7CUB - chains A and C of the 4 polymer chains in the assembly; structure by electron microscopy, 2.55 A resolution.

== Chain A ==
Name: Cytochrome bo(3) ubiquinol oxidase subunit 1
Source organism: Escherichia coli
Notes: EC 7.1.1.3
UniProtKB: P0ABI8 (CYOB_ECOLI); residues 1-663 here = UniProt positions 1-663
Sequence (663 residues; row label = number of the first residue in the row):
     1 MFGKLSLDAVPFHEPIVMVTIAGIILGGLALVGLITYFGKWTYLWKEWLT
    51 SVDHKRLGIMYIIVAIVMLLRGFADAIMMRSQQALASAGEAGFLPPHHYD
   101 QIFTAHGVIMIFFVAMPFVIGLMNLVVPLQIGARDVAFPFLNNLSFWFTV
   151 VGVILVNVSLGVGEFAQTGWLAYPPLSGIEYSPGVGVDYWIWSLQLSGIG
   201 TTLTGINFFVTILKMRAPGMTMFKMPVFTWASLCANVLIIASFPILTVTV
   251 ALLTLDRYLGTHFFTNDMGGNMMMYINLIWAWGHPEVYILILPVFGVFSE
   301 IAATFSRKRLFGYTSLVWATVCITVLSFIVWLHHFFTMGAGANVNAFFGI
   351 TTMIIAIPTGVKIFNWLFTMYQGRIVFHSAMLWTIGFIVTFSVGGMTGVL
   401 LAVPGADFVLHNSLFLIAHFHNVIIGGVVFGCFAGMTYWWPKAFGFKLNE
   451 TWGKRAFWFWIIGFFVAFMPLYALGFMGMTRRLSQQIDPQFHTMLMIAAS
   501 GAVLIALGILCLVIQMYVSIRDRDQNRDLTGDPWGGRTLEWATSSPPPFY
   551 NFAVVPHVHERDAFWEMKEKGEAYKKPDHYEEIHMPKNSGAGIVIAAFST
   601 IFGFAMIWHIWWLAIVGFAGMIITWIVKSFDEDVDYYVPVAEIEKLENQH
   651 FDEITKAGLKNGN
Unresolved in the structure: 660-663
UniProt features mapped onto this chain:
  - binding site (ubiquinone-8): R71, D75, H98
  - binding site (heme b): H106, W170, H421, R481, R482
  - binding site (Cu(2+)): H284, H333, H334
  - binding site (Fe(II)-heme o): Y288, H411, H419
  - cross-link: H284 to Y288 (1'-histidyl-3'-tyrosine (His-Tyr))
  - mutagenesis: H54 (H54A: 50% quinol oxidase activity), K55 (K55Q: No effect), R71 (R71H: No quinol oxidase activity; R71Q/L: Abolishes quinol oxidase activity), D75 (D75E: Very similar to wild-type; D75H: No quinol oxidase activity, altered binding of a semiquinone intermediate at the QH site; D75N: Abolishes quinol oxidase activity), R80 (R80Q: Abolishes quinol oxidase activity), H98 (H98F: About 1% quinol oxidase activity; H98N: Abolishes enzyme activity), Q101 (Q101N: Reduces quinol oxidase activity by 75%, decreased affinity for ubiquinol-1), I102 (I102W: No quinol oxidase activity), H106 (H106A: 2% quinol oxidase activity, loss of heme b, loss of heme o, loss of Cu(B)), D135 (D135N: Abolishes quinol oxidase activity), Y173 (Y173F: No effect), D188 (D188N: No effect), 15 further mutagenesis entries in UniProt
Ion coordination: heme Fe: H106, H421; Cu ion: H284, H333, H334; heme o Fe near H419 (its only coordinating residue here)
Small-molecule neighbours:
  - 1,2-Distearoyl-sn-glycerophosphoethanolamine (3PE), molecule 1: L31, K40, Y43, L44, W48, L49, R56, I59, M60, I63, V64, V67, F146, W147, V150, I154, A443, F444, P546
  - 1,2-Distearoyl-sn-glycerophosphoethanolamine (3PE), molecule 2: I59, I62, I63, I66, V67, L70, L122, L125, G435, M436, W439, W440, A443, F444, F446, V513, M516, I520, R523
  - 1,2-Distearoyl-sn-glycerophosphoethanolamine (3PE), molecule 3: A137, F138, P139, F140, L141, L144, F148, W192, Q195, I199, T202, L203, T247, F602, F618, M621, W625, K628
  - 1,2-Distearoyl-sn-glycerophosphoethanolamine (3PE), molecule 4: W192, A251, T254, L255, Y258, L259, F602, M606, H609, W611, A614, I615, F618
  - 1,2-Distearoyl-sn-glycerophosphoethanolamine (3PE), molecule 5: T247, A251, F618, I622, W625, I626, K628, S629
  - heme (HEM): F73, A76, M79, R80, Q83, F103, T104, H106, G107, M110, I111, G169, W170, L414, I417, F420, H421, I424, I425, V429, W460, F468, T480, R481, R482, A502, I505
  - heme o (HEO): W170, W280, H284, V287, Y288, L290, I291, H333, H334, T352, I355, A356, I357, T359, G360, I363, F364, F391, S392, G395, M396, G398, V399, L401, A402, D407, L410, H411, N412, L416, H419, F420, V423, I424, V428, R481
  - Ubiquinone-8 (UQ8): I16, V17, T20, I24, V67, M68, L70, R71, A74, D75, M78, H98, Q101, I102, A105, V153, I154, N157, L160, F165
From the paper describing this entry:
  - binding site for Ubiquinone-8: R71, D75, H98
  - conformationally variable residues (side-chain flip): H98
  - contacts within the chain: E14-H98 (hydrogen bond), H284-Y288
  - post-translational modification sites: Y288
  - catalytic residues: D135, E286
  - catalytic residues: E14, H98 (proposed by the authors, not directly observed)

== Chain C ==
Name: Cytochrome bo(3) ubiquinol oxidase subunit 3
Source organism: Escherichia coli
UniProtKB: P0ABJ3 (CYOC_ECOLI); residue numbers follow UniProt; this construct covers 1-204
Sequence (204 residues; row label = number of the first residue in the row):
     1 MATDTLTHATAHAHEHGHHDAGGTKIFGFWIYLMSDCILFSILFATYAVL
    51 VNGTAGGPTGKDIFELPFVLVETFLLLFSSITYGMAAIAMYKNNKSQVIS
   101 WLALTWLFGAGFIGMEIYEFHHLIVNGMGPDRSGFLSAFFALVGTHGLHV
   151 TSGLIWMAVLMVQIARRGLTSTNRTRIMCLSLFWHFLDVVWICVFTVVYL
   201 MGAM
Unresolved in the structure: 1-20
Small-molecule neighbours:
  - 1,2-Distearoyl-sn-glycerophosphoethanolamine (3PE), molecule 1: K25, G28, F29, Y32, C179
  - 1,2-Distearoyl-sn-glycerophosphoethanolamine (3PE), molecule 2: K25, F29, Y32, L39, T145, L148, H149, S152, I155, W156, V159, R176, C179, F183

== Interface between chain A and chain C ==
Pairs across the interface - 54 pairs, chain A then chain C:
  F138(A) with T24(C); K25(C); G28(C)
  I206(A) with G28(C); Y32(C), hydrophobic
  F209(A) with F27(C), hydrophobic; I31(C), hydrophobic
  V210(A) with T24(C); F27(C), hydrophobic; G28(C)
  L213(A) with F27(C), hydrophobic
  K214(A) with F27(C)
  I240(A) with I31(C), hydrophobic; S35(C)
  A241(A) with I38(C)
  P244(A) with S35(C)
  I245(A) with I42(C), hydrophobic
  V248(A) with L39(C); I42(C), hydrophobic; L43(C), hydrophobic
  L252(A) with T46(C)
  L259(A) with D131(C)
  G260(A) with D131(C)
  T261(A) with P130(C); S137(C)
  H262(A) with D131(C), hydrogen bond (side chain-backbone); R132(C); S133(C); G134(C); S137(C), hydrogen bond (backbone-side chain)
  F263(A) with L50(C), hydrophobic; S137(C); A138(C); A141(C), hydrophobic
  M268(A) with G53(C); A55(C); S133(C); G134(C), hydrogen bond (backbone-backbone)
  G269(A) with L50(C); G53(C)
  N271(A) with L50(C)
  M274(A) with A45(C); T46(C); V49(C), hydrophobic
  L278(A) with I42(C), hydrophobic; T46(C)
  I626(A) with V159(C), hydrophobic
  S629(A) with Q163(C); R167(C), hydrogen bond (backbone-side chain); R176(C), hydrogen bond (backbone-side chain)
  F630(A) with V162(C), hydrophobic; Q163(C); R167(C), hydrogen bond (backbone-side chain)
  E632(A) with R167(C), salt bridge
Other interface residues (no listed pair), chain A (30 interface residues in all): A137, T247, L255, G270
Other interface residues (no listed pair), chain C (31 interface residues in all): I155

== Summary ==
Chain A and chain C form an interface of 30 and 31 residues respectively, with 6 hydrogen bonds and 1 salt
bridge. Polar contacts include E632(A)-R167(C), H262(A)-D131(C) and H262(A)-S137(C). From the paper: catalytic
residues D135(A), E286(A) and E14(A) among others; a binding site for Ubiquinone-8 at R71(A), D75(A) and
H98(A).
Chain A is Cytochrome bo(3) ubiquinol oxidase subunit 1 and chain C is Cytochrome bo(3) ubiquinol oxidase
subunit 3, both from Escherichia coli; the structure, 2.55-Angstrom Cryo-EM structure of Cytochrome bo3 from
Escherichia coli in Native Membrane, was determined by electron microscopy together with 7N9Z, 7CUQ and 7CUW
from the same study.
